Entry 2BTY (X-ray diffraction, 2.75 A resolution); this record covers chains A and C of the 3 polymer chains in the assembly.

# Chain A (and C)
Name: Acetylglutamate kinase
Organism: Thermotoga maritima
Notes: EC 2.7.2.8; chain C of this document is another copy of the same molecule, construct and numbering; everything in this record applies to it too
UniProtKB: Q9X2A4 (ARGB_THEMA); numbering as in UniProt (aligned over 1-282)
Chain sequence (282 residues; row label = number of the first residue in the row):
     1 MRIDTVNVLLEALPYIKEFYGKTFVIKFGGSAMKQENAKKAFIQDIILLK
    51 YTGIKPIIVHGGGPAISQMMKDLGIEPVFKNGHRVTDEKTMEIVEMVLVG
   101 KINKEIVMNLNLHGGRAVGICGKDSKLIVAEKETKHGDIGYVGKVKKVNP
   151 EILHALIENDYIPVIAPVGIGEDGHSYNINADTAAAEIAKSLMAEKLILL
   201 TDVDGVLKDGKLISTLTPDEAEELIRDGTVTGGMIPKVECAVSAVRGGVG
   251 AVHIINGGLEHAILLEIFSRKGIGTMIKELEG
UniProt features mapped onto this chain:
  - binding site (substrate): Gly62, Gly63, Arg84, Asn178
  - binding site (L-arginine): Lys196, Ser214, Glu266 to Ser269
  - site (Transition state stabilizer): Lys27, Lys237
Ion coordination: K+ near Asp160 (its only coordinating residue here)
Residues lining bound ligands:
  - arginine (ARG): Tyr15, Phe19, Lys196, Ser214, Thr215, His253, Glu266, Ile267, Ser269, Arg270, Lys271, Gly272, Gly274, Thr275, Met276
  - N-acetyl-L-glutamate (NLG): Lys27, Gly29, Gly30, Gly61, Gly62, Gly63, Pro64, Asn180, Ala181, Asp182

# How chain A and chain C interact
Contacting residue pairs - 34 pairs, chain A then chain C:
  Arg2(A) - Leu259(C)
  Arg2(A) - Leu265(C)
  Arg2(A) - Ile273(C)
  Asp4(A) - Asp4(C)
  Thr5(A) - Val8(C)
  Thr5(A) - Leu265(C)
  Val6(A) - His261(C)
  Val6(A) - Leu265(C)  hydrophobic
  Val8(A) - Thr5(C)
  Val8(A) - Val8(C)  hydrophobic
  Leu9(A) - Val8(C)  hydrophobic
  Leu9(A) - Ala12(C)  hydrophobic
  Leu9(A) - Leu264(C)  hydrophobic
  Leu10(A) - Gln44(C)
  Leu10(A) - Leu48(C)  hydrophobic
  Leu10(A) - His261(C)
  Ala12(A) - Leu9(C)  hydrophobic
  Leu13(A) - Leu48(C)  hydrophobic
  Leu13(A) - Thr52(C)
  Leu13(A) - Leu264(C)  hydrophobic
  Ile16(A) - Ile16(C)  hydrophobic
  Lys17(A) - Tyr51(C)
  Tyr20(A) - Tyr20(C)  hydrogen bond
  Leu48(A) - Leu10(C)  hydrophobic
  Leu48(A) - Leu13(C)  hydrophobic
  Tyr51(A) - Lys17(C)
  Thr52(A) - Leu13(C)
  Leu259(A) - Arg2(C)
  His261(A) - Val6(C)
  Leu264(A) - Leu13(C)  hydrophobic
  Leu265(A) - Arg2(C)
  Leu265(A) - Thr5(C)
  Phe268(A) - Leu9(C)  hydrophobic
  Ile273(A) - Arg2(C)
Also at the interface, not in a pair above, chain A (23 interface residues in all): Pro14, Gln44
Also at the interface, not in a pair above, chain C (23 interface residues in all): Pro14, Phe268

# Summary
The chain A/chain C interface involves 23 residues from each chain, with 1 hydrogen bond. Its one
hydrogen-bonded contact is Tyr20(A)-Tyr20(C). Bound to chain A: arginine and N-acetyl-L-glutamate. UniProt
lists 4 substrate-binding residues and 6 L-arginine-binding residues on chain A.
Chain A and chain C are both Acetylglutamate kinase (Thermotoga maritima); the structure, Acetylglutamate
kinase from Thermotoga maritima complexed with its inhibitor arginine, was determined by X-ray diffraction
(same publication as 2BUF).
